Entry 8BXB (electron microscopy, 3.90 A resolution); this record covers chains A and E of the 5 polymer chains in the assembly.

# Chain A (and E)
Name: Acetylcholine receptor
From: Alvinella pompejana
Notes: chain E of this document is another copy of the same molecule, construct and numbering; everything in this record applies to it too
Chain sequence (475 residues; each row starts with the number of its first residue; numbers below 1 keep their minus sign (Met-31 is residue -31)):
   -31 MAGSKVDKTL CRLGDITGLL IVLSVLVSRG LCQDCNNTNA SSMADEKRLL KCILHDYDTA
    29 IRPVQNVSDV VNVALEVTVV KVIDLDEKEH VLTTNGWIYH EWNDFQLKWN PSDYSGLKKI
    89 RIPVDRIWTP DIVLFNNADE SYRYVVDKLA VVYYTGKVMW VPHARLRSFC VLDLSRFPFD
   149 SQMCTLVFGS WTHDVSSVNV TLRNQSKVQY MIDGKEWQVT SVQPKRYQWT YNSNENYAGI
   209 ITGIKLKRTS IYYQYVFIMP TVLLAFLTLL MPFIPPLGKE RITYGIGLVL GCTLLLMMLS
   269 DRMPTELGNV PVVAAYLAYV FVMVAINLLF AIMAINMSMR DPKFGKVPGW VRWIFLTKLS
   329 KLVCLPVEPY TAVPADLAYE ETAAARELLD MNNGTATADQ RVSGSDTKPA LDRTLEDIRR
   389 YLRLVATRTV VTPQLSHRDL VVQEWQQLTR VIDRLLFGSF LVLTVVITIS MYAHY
Unresolved in the structure: -31 to 11, 308-413
Cystine bridges: Cys138-Cys152
Covalently attached groups: N-acetylglucosamine (NAG) linked to Asn167

# How chain A and chain E interact
Contacting residue pairs (73; chain A residue first):
  Asp13(A) - Gln33(E)
  Glu14(A) - Ile29(E)
  Lys15(A) - Ile29(E)
  Leu18(A) - Ile29(E)  hydrophobic
  Lys49(A) - Phe137(E)
  Ile51(A) - Phe137(E)  hydrophobic
  Asn63(A) - Phe103(E)
  Trp65(A) - Trp159(E)
  Trp65(A) - Tyr199(E)  hydrophobic
  Tyr67(A) - Tyr199(E)
  Ser83(A) - Val35(E)
  Leu85(A) - Val35(E)  hydrophobic
  Arg89(A) - Ala28(E)
  Arg89(A) - Thr160(E)
  Arg89(A) - His161(E)
  Arg89(A) - Asp162(E)
  Pro91(A) - Ala28(E)
  Arg94(A) - Ala28(E)
  Arg111(A) - Glu108(E)
  Val113(A) - Glu108(E)
  Val114(A) - Val101(E)  hydrophobic
  Val114(A) - Thr160(E)
  Leu117(A) - Thr160(E)
  Leu117(A) - His161(E)
  Val119(A) - Thr160(E)
  His131(A) - Trp159(E)
  Arg133(A) - Asn105(E)
  Arg133(A) - Ala106(E)  hydrogen bond (side chain-backbone)
  Arg133(A) - Asp107(E)
  Lys183(A) - Leu275(E)
  Glu184(A) - His58(E)  salt bridge
  Glu184(A) - Glu274(E)
  Ser218(A) - Leu275(E)
  Tyr220(A) - Ser268(E)  hydrogen bond
  Tyr220(A) - Met271(E)
  Tyr220(A) - Pro272(E)
  Tyr220(A) - Thr273(E)
  Tyr220(A) - Leu275(E)  hydrophobic
  Tyr221(A) - Thr273(E)
  Tyr223(A) - Met271(E)  hydrophobic
  Tyr223(A) - Ala282(E)
  Tyr223(A) - Leu285(E)
  Val224(A) - Leu264(E)  hydrophobic
  Val224(A) - Ser268(E)
  Pro228(A) - Leu264(E)  hydrophobic
  Leu231(A) - Phe289(E)  hydrophobic
  Leu231(A) - Ala293(E)  hydrophobic
  Leu232(A) - Val257(E)  hydrophobic
  Leu235(A) - Val257(E)  hydrophobic
  Leu238(A) - Leu297(E)  hydrophobic
  Leu238(A) - Ile300(E)
  Phe241(A) - Ile300(E)  hydrophobic
  Phe241(A) - Asn304(E)  hydrogen bond (backbone-side chain)
  Ile242(A) - Ile250(E)  hydrophobic
  Ile242(A) - Asn304(E)
  Gly246(A) - Lys247(E)
  Tyr252(A) - Ile250(E)  hydrophobic
  Tyr252(A) - Ile254(E)  hydrophobic
  Tyr252(A) - Leu296(E)
  Tyr252(A) - Ile300(E)  hydrophobic
  Gly255(A) - Ile254(E)
  Gly255(A) - Leu258(E)
  Leu256(A) - Ile254(E)  hydrophobic
  Leu258(A) - Leu258(E)  hydrophobic
  Gly259(A) - Leu258(E)
  Leu262(A) - Leu258(E)  hydrophobic
  Leu262(A) - Thr261(E)
  Leu262(A) - Leu262(E)  hydrophobic
  Leu263(A) - Thr261(E)
  Met265(A) - Met265(E)  hydrophobic
  Met266(A) - Leu264(E)
  Met266(A) - Met265(E)  hydrophobic
  Met266(A) - Ser268(E)
Interface residues without a listed pair, chain A (51 interface residues in all): Ala12, Ile219, Met227, Phe234, Glu248, Arg270
Interface residues without a listed pair, chain E (47 interface residues in all): Gln74, Asp99, Ser165, Trp197, Leu267, Gly276, Ala286

# Overview
The interface between chain A and chain E involves 51 residues on one side and 47 on the other, with 3
hydrogen bonds and 1 salt bridge. Polar contacts include Glu184(A)-His58(E), Arg133(A)-Ala106(E) and
Tyr220(A)-Ser268(E). N-acetylglucosamine is covalently linked to Asn167(A).
Both chains are Acetylcholine receptor (Alvinella pompejana). Entry 8BXB (Alvinella pompejana nicotinic
acetylcholine receptor Alpo in apo state (dataset 2)) was determined by electron microscopy (same publication
as 8BX5, 8BXD, 8BXE, 8BXF and 8BYI).
